PDB entry 9CK8 | electron microscopy, 3.04 A resolution | chains C and a of the 8 polymer chains in the assembly

# Chain C
Name: Glycoprotein GP1
Organism: Lassa virus Josiah
UniProt: P08669 (GLYC_LASSJ); residue numbers follow UniProt; this construct covers 1-259
Sequence (259 residues; row label = number of the first residue in the row):
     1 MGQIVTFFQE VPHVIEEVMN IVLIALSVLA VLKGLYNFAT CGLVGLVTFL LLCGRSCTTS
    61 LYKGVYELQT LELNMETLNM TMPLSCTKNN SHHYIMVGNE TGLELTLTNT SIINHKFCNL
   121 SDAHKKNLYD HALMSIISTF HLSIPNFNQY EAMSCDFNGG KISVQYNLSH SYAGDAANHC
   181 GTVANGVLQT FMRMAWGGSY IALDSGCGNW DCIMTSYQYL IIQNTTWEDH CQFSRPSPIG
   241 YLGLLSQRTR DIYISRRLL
Not modelled in the structure: 1-59, 170-178, 203-205
Disulfides: Cys86-Cys231, Cys118-Cys155, Cys180-Cys212
Glycans and other covalent adducts: N-acetylglucosamine (NAG) linked to Asn79, Asn89, Asn99, Asn109, Asn167, Asn224; glycan linked to Asn119
Sequence notes: conflict Cys207 (Arg in P08669)
Curated features (UniProtKB/Swiss-Prot):
  - binding site (Zn(2+)): Cys57
  - site: Lys33 (Important for GP-C-mediated membrane fusion), Thr58, Thr59 (Cleavage), Leu259 (Cleavage)
  - lipidation: Gly2 (N-myristoyl glycine)
  - glycosylation (N-linked (GlcNAc...) asparagine): Asn79, Asn89, Asn99, Asn109, Asn119, Asn167, Asn224
  - mutagenesis: Gly54 (G54A: No effect on SSP cleavage), Ser56 (S56A: Complete loss of SSP cleavage), Thr58 (T58A: Complete loss of SSP cleavage), Ser60 (S60A: No effect on SSP cleavage)
What the authors report for this chain:
  - post-translational modification sites: Asn79, Asn89

# Chain a
Name: Glycoprotein G2
Organism: Lassa virus Josiah
UniProt: P08669 (GLYC_LASSJ); numbering as in UniProt (aligned over 260-424)
Sequence (420 residues; each row starts with the number of its first residue):
   260 GTFTWTLSDS EGKDTPGGYC LTRWMLIEAE LKCFGNTAVA KCNEKHDEEF CDMLRLFDFN
   320 KQAIQRLKAP AQMSIQLINK AVNALINDQL IMKNHLRDIM CIPYCNYSKY WYLNHTTTGR
   380 TSLPKCWLVS NGSYLNETHF SDDIEQQADN MITEMLQKEY MERQGGSGGS GGSGGSGGSE
   440 KAAKAEEAAR KMEELFKKHK IVAVLRANSV EEAIEKAVAV FAGGVHLIEI TFTVPDADTV
   500 IKALSVLKEK GAIIGAGTVT SVEQCRKAVE SGAEFIVSPH LDEEISQFCK EKGVFYMPGV
   560 MTPTELVKAM KLGHDILKLF PGEVVGPEFV KAMKGPFPNV KFVPTGGVDL DNVCEWFDAG
   620 VLAVGVGDAL VEGDPDEVRE KAKEFVEKIR GCTEGSLEHH HHHHGGLNDI FEAQKIEWHE
Not modelled in the structure: 269-275, 414-679
Disulfides: Cys279-Cys292, Cys301-Cys310, Cys364-Cys385
Glycans and other covalent adducts: N-acetylglucosamine (NAG) linked to Asn365, Asn373, Asn390, Asn395
Sequence notes: conflict Pro329 (Glu in P08669), Cys360 (Gly in P08669); expression tag (425-679)
Curated features (UniProtKB/Swiss-Prot):
  - glycosylation (N-linked (GlcNAc...) asparagine): Asn365, Asn373, Asn390, Asn395
What the authors report for this chain:
  - post-translational modification sites: Asn365

# Interface between chain C and chain a
Contacting residue pairs - 14 pairs, chain C then chain a:
  Pro145(C) - Gln335(a)
  Asn146(C) - Gln335(a)
  Gln189(C) - Gln335(a)
  Cys207(C) - Leu326(a)
  Gly208(C) - Leu326(a)
  Gly208(C) - Lys327(a)  hydrogen bond (backbone-backbone)
  Asn209(C) - Lys327(a)
  Trp210(C) - Lys339(a)
  Asp211(C) - Ser333(a)  hydrogen bond
  Asp211(C) - Gln335(a)  hydrogen bond
  Gln247(C) - Lys339(a)
  Arg250(C) - Asn338(a)
  Arg250(C) - Asn342(a)
  Asp251(C) - Asn338(a)  hydrogen bond
Interface residues without a listed pair, chain C (12 interface residues in all): Arg193
Interface residues without a listed pair, chain a (8 interface residues in all): Arg325

# Overview
Chain C and chain a form an interface of 12 and 8 residues respectively; the contacts include 4 hydrogen
bonds. Polar contacts include Asp211(C)-Ser333(a), Asp211(C)-Gln335(a) and Asp251(C)-Asn338(a).
N-acetylglucosamine is covalently linked to Asn79(C), Asn89(C), Asn99(C), Asn109(C), Asn167(C) and Asn224(C).
Covalently linked N-acetylglucosamine: at Asn365(a), Asn373(a), Asn390(a) and Asn395(a). The paper reports
modification sites Asn79(C), Asn89(C) and Asn365(a).
Chain C is Glycoprotein GP1 and chain a is Glycoprotein G2, both from Lassa virus Josiah; the structure,
Lineage IV Lassa virus glycoprotein (Josiah) in complex with polyclonal antibody (GPC-A epitope) from rabbit
189, was determined by electron microscopy together with 8TYC, 8TYE, 8VCV, 8VE8, 9CJ7, 9CJ8 and 9CK7 from the
same study.
